9DLP - chains A and B of the 4 polymer chains in the assembly; structure by electron microscopy, 2.79 A resolution.

Chain A:
Name: Germinal-center associated nuclear protein
Source organism: Homo sapiens
Notes: EC 2.3.1.48, 2.3.1.-
UniProt: O60318 (GANP_HUMAN); residue numbers follow UniProt; this construct covers 358-1000
Amino-acid sequence (648 residues; each row starts with the number of its first residue):
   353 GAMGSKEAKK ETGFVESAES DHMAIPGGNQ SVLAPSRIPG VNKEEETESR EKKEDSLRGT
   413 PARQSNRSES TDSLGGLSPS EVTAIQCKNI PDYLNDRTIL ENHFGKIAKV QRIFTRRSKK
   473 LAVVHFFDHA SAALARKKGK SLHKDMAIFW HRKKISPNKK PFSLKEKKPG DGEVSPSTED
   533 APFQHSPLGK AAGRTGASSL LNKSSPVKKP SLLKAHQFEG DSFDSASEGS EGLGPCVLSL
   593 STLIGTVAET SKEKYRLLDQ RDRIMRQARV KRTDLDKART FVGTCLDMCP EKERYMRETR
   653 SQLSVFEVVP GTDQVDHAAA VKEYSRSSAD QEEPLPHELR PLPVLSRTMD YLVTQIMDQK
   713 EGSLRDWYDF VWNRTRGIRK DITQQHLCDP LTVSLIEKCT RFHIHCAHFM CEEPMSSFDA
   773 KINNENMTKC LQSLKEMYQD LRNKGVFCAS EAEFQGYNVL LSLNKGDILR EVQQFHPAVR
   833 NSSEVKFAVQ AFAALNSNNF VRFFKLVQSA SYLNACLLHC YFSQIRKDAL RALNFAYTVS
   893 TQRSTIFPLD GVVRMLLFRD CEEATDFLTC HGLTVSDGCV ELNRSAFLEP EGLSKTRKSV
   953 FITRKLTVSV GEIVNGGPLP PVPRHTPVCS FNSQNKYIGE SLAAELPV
Not modelled in the structure: 353-602, 982-1000
Differences from the reference sequence: expression tag (353-357)
Residues lining bound ligands: ADP (adenosine-5'-diphosphate): R678, S680, A681
From the paper describing this entry:
  - binding site for ADP: R678
  - contacts within the chain: Y676-R728 (cation-pi contact)

Chain B:
Name: PCI domain-containing protein 2
Source organism: Homo sapiens
UniProt: Q5JVF3 (PCID2_HUMAN); residues 1-399 here = UniProt positions 1-399
Amino-acid sequence (399 residues; numbered 1 to 399; the number before each row is that of its first residue):
     1 MAHITINQYL QQVYEAIDSR DGASCAELVS FKHPHVANPR LQMASPEEKC QQVLEPPYDE
    61 MFAAHLRCTY AVGNHDFIEA YKCQTVIVQS FLRAFQAHKE ENWALPVMYA VALDLRVFAN
   121 NADQQLVKKG KSKVGDMLEK AAELLMSCFR VCASDTRAGI EDSKKWGMLF LVNQLFKIYF
   181 KINKLHLCKP LIRAIDSSNL KDDYSTAQRV TYKYYVGRKA MFDSDFKQAE EYLSFAFEHC
   241 HRSSQKNKRM ILIYLLPVKM LLGHMPTVEL LKKYHLMQFA EVTRAVSEGN LLLLHEALAK
   301 HEAFFIRCGI FLILEKLKII TYRNLFKKVY LLLKTHQLSL DAFLVALKFM QVEDVDIDEV
   361 QCILANLIYM GHVKGYISHQ HQKLVVSKQN PFPPLSTVC
Not modelled in the structure: 1-4, 399

Interface between chain A and chain B:
Residue-residue contacts (45; chain A residue first):
  G818(A) - F222(B)
  D819(A) - F222(B)  hydrogen bond (backbone-backbone)
  L821(A) - L312(B)  hydrophobic
  L821(A) - I313(B)  hydrophobic
  L821(A) - K316(B)
  R822(A) - N183(B)  hydrogen bond
  R822(A) - F222(B)
  V824(A) - L312(B)  hydrophobic
  Q825(A) - I306(B)
  Q825(A) - G309(B)  hydrogen bond (side chain-backbone)
  Q825(A) - I310(B)
  Q825(A) - F311(B)  hydrogen bond (side chain-backbone)
  Q825(A) - L312(B)  hydrogen bond (side chain-backbone)
  Q826(A) - N183(B)
  R832(A) - I306(B)
  V841(A) - L312(B)  hydrophobic
  F844(A) - K316(B)
  S849(A) - I319(B)
  S849(A) - N366(B)
  N850(A) - C362(B)
  N850(A) - N366(B)  hydrogen bond (backbone-side chain)
  N851(A) - E359(B)  hydrogen bond
  N851(A) - C362(B)  hydrogen bond
  F852(A) - C362(B)  hydrophobic
  V853(A) - D358(B)
  V853(A) - E359(B)
  V853(A) - C362(B)  hydrophobic
  R854(A) - E353(B)  salt bridge
  R854(A) - D354(B)  hydrogen bond (side chain-backbone)
  R854(A) - E359(B)  salt bridge
  K857(A) - D354(B)  hydrogen bond (side chain-backbone)
  K857(A) - D356(B)  salt bridge
  R883(A) - Y369(B)  hydrogen bond
  A884(A) - N366(B)
  F887(A) - I368(B)
  F887(A) - Y369(B)  hydrophobic
  A888(A) - A365(B)  hydrophobic
  A888(A) - Y376(B)
  A888(A) - I377(B)  hydrogen bond (backbone-backbone)
  Y889(A) - Q361(B)  hydrogen bond
  Y889(A) - I377(B)
  Y889(A) - H379(B)
  F899(A) - H379(B)
  P900(A) - H379(B)
  R906(A) - D358(B)  salt bridge
Interface residues without a listed pair, chain A (30 interface residues in all): N833, L885, T890, V891, M907
Interface residues without a listed pair, chain B (29 interface residues in all): L185, D223, E302, V352, I363

Overview:
30 residues of chain A and 29 residues of chain B are in contact, with 13 hydrogen bonds and 4 salt bridges.
Polar pairs include R854(A)-E353(B), R854(A)-E359(B) and K857(A)-D356(B). Bound to chain A: ADP. The paper
reports a binding site for ADP at R678(A); contacts within the chain involving Y676(A) and R728(A).
Chain A is Germinal-center associated nuclear protein and chain B is PCI domain-containing protein 2, both
from Homo sapiens; the structure, Cryo-EM structure of human TREX-2 complex bound to DDX39B(UAP56), was
determined by electron microscopy.
